PDB entry 1Q9O | X-ray diffraction, 1.79 A resolution | chains B and A

[Chain B]
Molecule: S45-2 Fab (IgG1k) heavy chain
From: Mus musculus
Notes: fragment: Fab1 Heavy chain g1; antibody fragment or engineered binder
Sequence (226 residues; row label = number of the first residue in the row; a row labelled like 52A-52E holds insertion residues (52A, then the next letters in order)):
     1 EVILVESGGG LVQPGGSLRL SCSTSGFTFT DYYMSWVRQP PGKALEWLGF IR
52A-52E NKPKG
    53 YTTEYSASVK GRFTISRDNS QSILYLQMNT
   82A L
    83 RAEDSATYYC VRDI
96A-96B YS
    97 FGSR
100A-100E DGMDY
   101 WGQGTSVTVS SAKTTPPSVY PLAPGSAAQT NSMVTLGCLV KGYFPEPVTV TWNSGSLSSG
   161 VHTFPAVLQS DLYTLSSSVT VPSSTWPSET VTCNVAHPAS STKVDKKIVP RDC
Cystine bridges: Cys22-Cys92, Cys138-Cys193
Ion coordination: Mg2+: Trp47 (shared with Phe97(A) of chain A)

[Chain A]
Molecule: S45-2 Fab (IgG1k) light chain
From: Mus musculus
Notes: fragment: Fab1 Light chain kappa; antibody fragment or engineered binder
Sequence (219 residues; numbered 1 to 213 plus 6 insertion-coded residues; the number before each row is that of its first residue; a row labelled like 30A-30F holds insertion residues (30A, then the next letters in order)):
     1 DIVMSQFPSS LAVSAGEKVT MSCKSSQSLL
30A-30F NSRTRK
    31 SYLAWYQQKP GQFPKLLIYW AATRESGVPD RFTGSGSGTD FTLTISSVQA EDLAVYYCKQ
    91 SYNLRTFGGG TKLEIKRADA APTVSIFPPS SEQLTSGGAS VVCFLNNFYP KDINVKWKID
   151 GSERQNGVLN SWTDQDSKDS TYSMSSTLTL TKDEYERHNS YTCEATHKTS TSPIVKSFNR
   211 NEC
Cystine bridges: Cys23-Cys88, Cys133-Cys193
Ion coordination: Mg2+ site 1: Gln6, Ser22, Thr101; Mg2+ site 2: Phe97 (shared with Trp47(B) of chain B)

[Interface between chain B and chain A]
Disulfides between the chains: Cys213(B)-Cys213(A)
Contacting residue pairs (77; chain B residue first):
  Gln39(B) - Gln38(A)  hydrogen bond
  Gln39(B) - Tyr87(A)
  Lys43(B) - Tyr87(A)
  Ala44(B) - Tyr87(A)
  Ala44(B) - Gly99(A)
  Leu45(B) - Tyr87(A)  hydrophobic
  Leu45(B) - Phe97(A)
  Trp47(B) - Leu94(A)  hydrophobic
  Trp47(B) - Arg95(A)
  Trp47(B) - Phe97(A)
  Phe50(B) - Arg95(A)
  Glu56(B) - Leu94(A)
  Tyr91(B) - Gln38(A)  hydrogen bond
  Tyr91(B) - Gln42(A)
  Tyr91(B) - Phe43(A)  hydrophobic
  Asp95(B) - Arg95(A)  salt bridge
  Phe97(B) - Thr30D(A)
  Phe97(B) - Tyr32(A)
  Phe97(B) - Trp50(A)
  Gly98(B) - Trp50(A)
  Ser99(B) - Trp50(A)
  Arg100(B) - Leu46(A)
  Arg100(B) - Tyr49(A)
  Arg100(B) - Trp50(A)
  Arg100(B) - Glu55(A)  salt bridge
  Asp100A(B) - Tyr32(A)
  Asp100A(B) - Leu46(A)
  Asp100A(B) - Tyr49(A)
  Asp100A(B) - Trp50(A)
  Asp100A(B) - Ser91(A)  hydrogen bond
  Gly100B(B) - Tyr36(A)
  Gly100B(B) - Leu46(A)
  Met100C(B) - Tyr36(A)  hydrogen bond (backbone-side chain)
  Met100C(B) - Leu46(A)
  Met100C(B) - Lys89(A)
  Asp100D(B) - Glu55(A)
  Trp101(B) - Tyr36(A)
  Trp101(B) - Phe43(A)  hydrophobic
  Trp101(B) - Pro44(A)  hydrophobic
  Trp101(B) - Phe97(A)  hydrophobic
  Gly102(B) - Phe43(A)
  Gln103(B) - Phe43(A)
  Tyr120(B) - Ser120(A)
  Tyr120(B) - Glu122(A)
  Tyr120(B) - Gln123(A)
  Pro121(B) - Ser120(A)
  Pro121(B) - Glu122(A)
  Leu122(B) - Phe117(A)
  Leu122(B) - Phe134(A)  hydrophobic
  Ala123(B) - Phe117(A)
  Thr135(B) - Ser115(A)
  Thr135(B) - Phe117(A)
  Thr135(B) - Asn136(A)
  Leu136(B) - Phe134(A)
  Leu139(B) - Ser130(A)
  Lys141(B) - Gln123(A)
  His162(B) - Asn136(A)  hydrogen bond
  His162(B) - Ser173(A)  hydrogen bond
  Phe164(B) - Phe134(A)  hydrophobic
  Phe164(B) - Asn136(A)
  Phe164(B) - Ser161(A)
  Phe164(B) - Thr163(A)
  Phe164(B) - Ser173(A)
  Phe164(B) - Met174(A)
  Phe164(B) - Ser175(A)
  Pro165(B) - Ser161(A)  hydrogen bond (backbone-side chain)
  Pro165(B) - Trp162(A)
  Val167(B) - Leu159(A)  hydrophobic
  Gln169(B) - Leu159(A)
  Ser176(B) - Phe134(A)
  Ser177(B) - Phe134(A)
  Ser178(B) - Phe134(A)
  Ser178(B) - Asn136(A)  hydrogen bond
  Lys206(B) - Glu122(A)  salt bridge
  Arg211(B) - Pro118(A)
  Cys213(B) - Glu212(A)
  Cys213(B) - Cys213(A)  disulfide
Other interface residues (no listed pair), chain B (48 interface residues in all): Ser35, Val37, Glu46, Tyr57, Ile96, Val119, Pro124, Gly137, Thr163
Other interface residues (no listed pair), chain A (44 interface residues in all): Asn30A, Lys30F, Gly98, Ile116, Ser126, Val132, Asn137, Asn160

[Summary]
Chain B and chain A form an interface of 48 and 44 residues respectively, with 1 disulfide bond, 8 hydrogen
bonds and 3 salt bridges. Among the polar pairs are Asp95(B)-Arg95(A), Arg100(B)-Glu55(A) and
Lys206(B)-Glu122(A). The Mg2+ site 2 is built by Phe97(A) and Trp47(B).
Chain B is S45-2 Fab (IgG1k) heavy chain and chain A is S45-2 Fab (IgG1k) light chain, both from Mus musculus;
the structure, S45-18 Fab Unliganded, was determined by X-ray diffraction together with 1Q9W from the same
study.
